5N5V - chains A and B; structure by X-ray diffraction, 2.30 A resolution.

# Chain A (and B)
Name: Tyrosine--tRNA ligase
From: Methanocaldococcus jannaschii (strain ATCC 43067 / DSM 2661 / JAL-1 / JCM 10045 / NBRC 100440)
Notes: EC 6.1.1.1; chain B of this document is another copy of the same molecule, construct and numbering; everything in this record applies to it too
Reference sequence: Q57834 (SYY_METJA); numbering as in UniProt (aligned over 1-306)
Sequence (314 residues; row label = number of the first residue in the row):
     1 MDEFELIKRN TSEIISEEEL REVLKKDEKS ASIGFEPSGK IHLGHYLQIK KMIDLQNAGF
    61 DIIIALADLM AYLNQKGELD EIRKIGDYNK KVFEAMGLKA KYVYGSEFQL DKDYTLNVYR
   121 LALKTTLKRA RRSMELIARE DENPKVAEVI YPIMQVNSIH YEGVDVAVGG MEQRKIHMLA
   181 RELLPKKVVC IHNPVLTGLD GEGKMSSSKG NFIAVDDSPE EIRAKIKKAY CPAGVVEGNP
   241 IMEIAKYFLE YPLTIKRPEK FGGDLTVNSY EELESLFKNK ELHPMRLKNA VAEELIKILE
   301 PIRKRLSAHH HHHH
Disordered / not traced: 310-314 (chain B: 308-314)
Construct notes: engineered mutation Leu6 (Met in Q57834), Ser32 (Tyr in Q57834), Ala65 (Leu in Q57834), Met70 (His in Q57834), Ser158 (Asp in Q57834), Glu162 (Leu in Q57834), Arg286 (Asp in Q57834); expression tag (307-314)
Curated features (UniProtKB/Swiss-Prot):
  - region (Interaction with t-RNA): Lys228 to Cys231, His283 to Met285, Leu287, Lys288
  - motif: Pro37 to His45 ('HIGH' region), Lys204 to Ser208 ('KMSKS' region)
  - binding site (L-tyrosine): Glu36, Gln173
  - binding site (ATP): Ser207
  - site: Asn143 (Interaction with t-RNA)
  - mutagenesis: Glu107 (E107T: Confers specificity for the non-natural amino acid O-methyl-tyrosine; when associated with Q-32; A-158 and P-162), Lys288 (K288A: Decreases the rate of aminoacylation more than 200-fold, without effect on tyrosyl adenylate synthesis)

# Interface between chain A and chain B
Residue-residue contacts - 59 pairs, chain A then chain B:
  Tyr72(A) - Leu116(B)  hydrophobic
  Tyr72(A) - Arg120(B)
  Tyr72(A) - Leu123(B)
  Leu73(A) - Tyr119(B)  hydrophobic
  Leu73(A) - Leu123(B)
  Gln75(A) - Leu123(B)
  Leu79(A) - Leu116(B)  hydrophobic
  Ser106(A) - Lys112(B)
  Leu110(A) - Lys112(B)
  Asp111(A) - Lys112(B)  salt bridge
  Lys112(A) - Leu110(B)
  Lys112(A) - Asp111(B)  salt bridge
  Thr115(A) - Thr115(B)
  Tyr119(A) - Ile150(B)  hydrophobic
  Tyr119(A) - Met154(B)
  Arg120(A) - Tyr72(B)
  Ala122(A) - Lys145(B)
  Ala122(A) - Val146(B)
  Ala122(A) - Ala147(B)  hydrogen bond (backbone-backbone)
  Ala122(A) - Ile150(B)  hydrophobic
  Leu123(A) - Tyr72(B)
  Leu123(A) - Leu73(B)
  Leu123(A) - Gln75(B)
  Leu123(A) - Lys145(B)
  Leu123(A) - Ala147(B)  hydrophobic
  Thr125(A) - Lys145(B)
  Thr125(A) - Val146(B)  hydrogen bond (backbone-backbone)
  Thr126(A) - Pro144(B)
  Thr126(A) - Lys145(B)
  Thr126(A) - Val146(B)
  Leu127(A) - Arg131(B)
  Leu127(A) - Pro144(B)  hydrogen bond (backbone-backbone)
  Leu127(A) - Lys145(B)
  Leu127(A) - Val146(B)
  Leu127(A) - Val149(B)  hydrophobic
  Ala130(A) - Val146(B)  hydrophobic
  Arg131(A) - Leu127(B)
  Asn143(A) - Thr126(B)
  Pro144(A) - Thr126(B)
  Pro144(A) - Leu127(B)  hydrogen bond (backbone-backbone)
  Lys145(A) - Ala122(B)
  Lys145(A) - Leu123(B)
  Lys145(A) - Lys124(B)
  Lys145(A) - Thr125(B)
  Lys145(A) - Thr126(B)
  Lys145(A) - Leu127(B)
  Val146(A) - Ala122(B)  hydrogen bond (backbone-backbone)
  Val146(A) - Thr125(B)  hydrogen bond (backbone-backbone)
  Val146(A) - Ala130(B)  hydrophobic
  Val146(A) - Val149(B)
  Val146(A) - Ile153(B)  hydrophobic
  Ala147(A) - Ala122(B)  hydrogen bond (backbone-backbone)
  Ala147(A) - Leu123(B)  hydrophobic
  Val149(A) - Val146(B)  hydrophobic
  Val149(A) - Val149(B)  hydrophobic
  Ile150(A) - Tyr119(B)  hydrophobic
  Ile150(A) - Ala122(B)  hydrophobic
  Ile153(A) - Val146(B)  hydrophobic
  Met154(A) - Tyr119(B)
Also at the interface, not in a pair above, chain A (31 interface residues in all): Leu69, Leu116, Val118, Lys124
Also at the interface, not in a pair above, chain B (30 interface residues in all): Leu69, Leu79, Val118, Asn143

# In short
31 residues of chain A and 30 residues of chain B are in contact; the contacts include 7 hydrogen bonds and 2
salt bridges. Polar contacts include Asp111(A)-Lys112(B), Ala122(A)-Ala147(B) and Thr125(A)-Val146(B).
Chain A and chain B are both Tyrosine--tRNA ligase (Methanocaldococcus jannaschii (strain ATCC 43067 / DSM
2661 / JAL-1 / JCM 10045 / NBRC 100440)); the structure, Structure of p-boronophenylalanyl tRNA synthetase -
apo form, was determined by X-ray diffraction together with 5N5U from the same study.
